PDB entry 4GBN | X-ray diffraction, 1.87 A resolution | chains C and D of the 4 polymer chains in the assembly

[Chain C]
Name: Insulin A chain
Source organism: Homo sapiens
UniProtKB: P01308 (INS_HUMAN); residues 1-21 here correspond to UniProt positions 90-110 (UniProt number = residue number + 89)
Sequence (21 residues; row label = number of the first residue in the row):
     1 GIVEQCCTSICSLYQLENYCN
Disulfides: Cys-6/Cys-11

[Chain D]
Name: Insulin B chain
Source organism: Homo sapiens
UniProtKB: P01308 (INS_HUMAN); residues 1-30 here correspond to UniProt positions 25-54 (UniProt number = residue number + 24)
Sequence (30 residues; row label = number of the first residue in the row):
     1 FVNQHLCGSHLVEALYLVCGERGFFYTDKT
Differences from the reference sequence: variant Asp-28 (Pro52 in P01308)
Metal / ion sites: Zn2+ near His-10 (its only coordinating residue here)
Residues lining bound ligands: m-cresol (CRS): Gly-20, Glu-21, Gly-23

[How chain C and chain D interact]
Cross-chain cystine bridges: Cys-7(C)/Cys-7(D), Cys-20(C)/Cys-19(D)
Residue-residue contacts (39):
  Gly-1(C) / Thr-30(D)  hydrogen bond (backbone-side chain)
  Ile-2(C) / Leu-11(D)  hydrophobic
  Ile-2(C) / Leu-15(D)  hydrophobic
  Ile-2(C) / Tyr-26(D)  hydrophobic
  Val-3(C) / Tyr-26(D)
  Val-3(C) / Asp-28(D)
  Val-3(C) / Lys-29(D)
  Glu-4(C) / Lys-29(D)
  Glu-4(C) / Thr-30(D)  hydrogen bond
  Cys-6(C) / Gln-4(D)
  Cys-6(C) / His-5(D)
  Cys-6(C) / Leu-6(D)  hydrogen bond (backbone-backbone)
  Cys-7(C) / His-5(D)  hydrogen bond (backbone-side chain)
  Cys-7(C) / Leu-6(D)
  Cys-7(C) / Cys-7(D)  disulfide
  Thr-8(C) / His-5(D)  hydrogen bond (backbone-side chain)
  Ser-9(C) / His-5(D)  hydrogen bond (backbone-side chain)
  Ile-10(C) / Gln-4(D)
  Ile-10(C) / His-5(D)
  Leu-13(C) / Phe-1(D)  hydrophobic
  Leu-13(C) / Val-18(D)  hydrophobic
  Leu-16(C) / Phe-1(D)  hydrophobic
  Leu-16(C) / Leu-6(D)  hydrophobic
  Leu-16(C) / Leu-11(D)  hydrophobic
  Leu-16(C) / Leu-15(D)
  Glu-17(C) / Val-18(D)
  Glu-17(C) / Arg-22(D)  salt bridge
  Asn-18(C) / Phe-25(D)
  Tyr-19(C) / Leu-15(D)  hydrophobic
  Tyr-19(C) / Phe-24(D)
  Tyr-19(C) / Phe-25(D)  hydrogen bond (backbone-backbone)
  Cys-20(C) / Cys-19(D)  disulfide
  Cys-20(C) / Arg-22(D)
  Cys-20(C) / Gly-23(D)
  Cys-20(C) / Phe-25(D)
  Asn-21(C) / Arg-22(D)
  Asn-21(C) / Gly-23(D)  hydrogen bond (backbone-backbone)
  Asn-21(C) / Phe-24(D)  hydrogen bond (side chain-backbone)
  Asn-21(C) / Phe-25(D)
Other interface residues (no listed pair), chain C (17 interface residues in all): Cys-11
Other interface residues (no listed pair), chain D (21 interface residues in all): Val-2, Asn-3, Ala-14, Thr-27

[Summary]
The interface between chain C and chain D involves 17 residues on one side and 21 on the other; the contacts
include 2 disulfide bonds, 9 hydrogen bonds and 1 salt bridge. Polar contacts include Glu-17(C)/Arg-22(D),
Gly-1(C)/Thr-30(D) and Glu-4(C)/Thr-30(D). Ligands of chain D: m-cresol.
Here chain C is Insulin A chain and chain D is Insulin B chain, both from Homo sapiens. Entry 4GBN (Crystal
structure of aspart insulin at pH 6.5) was determined by X-ray diffraction, deposited together with 4GBC,
4GBI, 4GBK and 4GBL.
